PDB entry 8SYI | electron microscopy, 2.94 A resolution | chains D and T of the 10 polymer chains in the assembly

# Chain D
Protein: DNA-directed RNA polymerase subunit gamma
Source organism: Synechococcus elongatus
Notes: EC 2.7.7.6
Reference sequence: P42079 (RPOC1_SYNE7); residues 1-624 here = UniProt positions 1-624
Sequence (624 residues; numbered 1 to 624; the number before each row is that of its first residue):
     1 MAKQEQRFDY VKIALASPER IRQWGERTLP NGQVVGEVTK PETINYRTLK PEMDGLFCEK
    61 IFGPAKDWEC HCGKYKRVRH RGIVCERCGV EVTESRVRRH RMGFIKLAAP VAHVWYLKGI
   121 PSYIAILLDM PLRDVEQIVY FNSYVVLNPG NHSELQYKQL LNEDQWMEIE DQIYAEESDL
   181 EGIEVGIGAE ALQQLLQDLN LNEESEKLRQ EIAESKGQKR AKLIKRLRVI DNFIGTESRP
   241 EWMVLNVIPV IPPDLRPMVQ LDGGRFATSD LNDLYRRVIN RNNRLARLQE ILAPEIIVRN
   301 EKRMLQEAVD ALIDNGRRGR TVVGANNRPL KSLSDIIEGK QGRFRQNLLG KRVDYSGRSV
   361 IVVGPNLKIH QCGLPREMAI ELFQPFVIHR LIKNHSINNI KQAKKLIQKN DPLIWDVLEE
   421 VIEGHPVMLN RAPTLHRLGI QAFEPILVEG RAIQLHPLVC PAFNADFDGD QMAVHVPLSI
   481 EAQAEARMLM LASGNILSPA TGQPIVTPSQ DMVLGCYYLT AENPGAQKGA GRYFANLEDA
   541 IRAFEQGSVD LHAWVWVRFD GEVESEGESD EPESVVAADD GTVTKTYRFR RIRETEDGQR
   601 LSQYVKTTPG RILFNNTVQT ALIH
Unresolved in the structure: 1-4
Swiss-Prot annotation at these positions:
  - binding site (Zn(2+)): Cys70, Cys72, Cys85, Cys88
  - binding site (Mg(2+)): Asp466, Asp468, Asp470
Bound ions: Zn2+: Cys70, Cys72, Cys85, Cys88; Mg2+: Asp468, Asp470 (shared with 1 residue of chain R)

# Chain T
Molecule: 40-nt DNA strand
Sequence (40 nucleotides; numbered 1 to 40; the number before each row is that of its first residue):
     1 GGGCAGTCGC CGTGTACCTC TCCTAGAGCA GCATGCGCCC
Unresolved in the structure: 38-40

# How chain D and chain T interact
Contacting residue pairs (11):
  Gln218(D) - DG2(T)  sugar contact
  Gln218(D) - DG3(T)  hydrogen bond to the phosphate
  Arg265(D) - DC23(T)  sugar contact
  Arg265(D) - DT24(T)  salt bridge to the phosphate
  Ala325(D) - DT24(T)  sugar contact
  Lys340(D) - DG14(T)  salt bridge to the phosphate
  Lys340(D) - DT15(T)  salt bridge to the phosphate
  Arg345(D) - DT13(T)  salt bridge to the phosphate
  Arg345(D) - DT15(T)  salt bridge to the phosphate
  Arg352(D) - DC17(T)  salt bridge to the phosphate
  Arg358(D) - DC17(T)  sugar contact
Other interface residues (no listed pair), chain D (12 interface residues in all): Ile120, Leu261, Arg317, Ala432, Pro433
Other interface residues (no listed pair), chain T (10 interface residues in all): DC10, DA16

# Overview
The interface between chain D and chain T involves 12 residues on one side and 10 on the other; the contacts
include 1 hydrogen bond and 6 salt bridges. Polar pairs include Gln218(D)-DG3(T), Arg265(D)-DT24(T) and
Lys340(D)-DG14(T).
Here chain D is DNA-directed RNA polymerase subunit gamma (Synechococcus elongatus) and chain T is a 40-nt DNA
strand. Entry 8SYI (Cyanobacterial RNAP-EC) was determined by electron microscopy, deposited together with
8URW and 8EMB.
